Entry 4R09 (X-ray diffraction, 2.62 A resolution); this record covers chains A and B.

# Chain A (and B)
Name: Toll-like receptor 8
Source organism: Homo sapiens
Notes: fragment: Extracellular domain; chain B of this document is another copy of the same molecule, construct and numbering; everything in this record applies to it too
UniProt: Q9NR97 (TLR8_HUMAN); the author numbering skips numbers that UniProt does not, so the offset changes along the chain: 26-40 = UniProt 27-41; 42-827 = UniProt 42-827
Sequence (811 residues; row label = number of the first residue in the row; note: 1 number in that range is skipped by the numbering (no residue carries it; nothing is unmodelled there)):
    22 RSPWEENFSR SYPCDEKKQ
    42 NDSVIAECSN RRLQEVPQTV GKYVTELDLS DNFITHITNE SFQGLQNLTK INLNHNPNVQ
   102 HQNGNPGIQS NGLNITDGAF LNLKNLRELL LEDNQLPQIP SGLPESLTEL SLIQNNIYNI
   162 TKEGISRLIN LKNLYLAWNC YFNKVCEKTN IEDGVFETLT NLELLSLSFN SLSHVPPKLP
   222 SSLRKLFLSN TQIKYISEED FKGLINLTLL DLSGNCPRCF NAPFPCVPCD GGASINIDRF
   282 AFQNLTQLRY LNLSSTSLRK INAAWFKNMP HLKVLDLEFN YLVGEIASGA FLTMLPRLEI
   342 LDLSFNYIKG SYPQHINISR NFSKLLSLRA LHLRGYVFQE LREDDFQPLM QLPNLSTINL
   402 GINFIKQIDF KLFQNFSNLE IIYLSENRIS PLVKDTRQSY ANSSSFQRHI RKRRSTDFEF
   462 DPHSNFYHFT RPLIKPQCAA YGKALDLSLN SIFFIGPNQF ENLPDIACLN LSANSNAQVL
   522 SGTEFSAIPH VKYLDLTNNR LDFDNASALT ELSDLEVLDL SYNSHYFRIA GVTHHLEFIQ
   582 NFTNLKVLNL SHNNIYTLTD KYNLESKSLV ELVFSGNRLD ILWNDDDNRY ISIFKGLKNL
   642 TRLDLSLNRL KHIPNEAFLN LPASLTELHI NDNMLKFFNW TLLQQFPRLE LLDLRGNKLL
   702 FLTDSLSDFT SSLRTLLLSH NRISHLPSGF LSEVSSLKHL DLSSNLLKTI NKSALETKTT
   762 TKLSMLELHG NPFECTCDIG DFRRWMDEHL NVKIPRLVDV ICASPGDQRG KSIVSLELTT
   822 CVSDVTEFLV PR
Unresolved in the structure: 22-30, 42-44, 101-112, 434-457, 820-833 (chain B: 22-30, 42, 102-111, 433-457, 820-833)
Construct notes: expression tag (22-25, 828-833)
Curated features (UniProtKB/Swiss-Prot):
  - glycosylation (N-linked (GlcNAc...) asparagine): Asn28, Asn42, Asn80, Asn88, Asn115, Asn160, Asn247, Asn285, Asn293, Asn358, Asn362, Asn395, Asn416, Asn443, Asn511, Asn546, Asn582, Asn590, Asn640, Asn680 and 1 more in UniProt
Cystine bridges: Cys35-Cys49, Cys181-Cys187, Cys257-Cys270, Cys260-Cys267, Cys479-Cys509, Cys776-Cys803
Covalent attachments: glycan linked to Asn293; N-acetylglucosamine (NAG) linked to Asn511, Asn590, Asn640
Residues lining bound ligands:
  - 06S (O-[(2R,3S,4R,5R)-5-(2-amino-6-oxo-3,6-dihydro-9H-purin-9-yl)-2-({[(S)-({(2R,3S,4R,5R)-5-(2,4-dioxo-3,4-dihydropyrimidin-1(2H)-yl)-4-hydroxy-2-[(thiophosphonooxy)methyl]tetrahydrofuran-3-yl}oxy)(sulfanyl)phosphoryl]oxy}methyl)-4-hydroxytetrahydrofuran-3-yl] dihydrogen (S)-phosphorothioate): Tyr291, Lys314, Val315, Glu340, Ile341, Asp343, Ser345, His373, Arg375, Asn400, Asn466, His469, Phe470, Thr471, Arg472, Leu474
  - UPT (1-[(2R,3aR,4R,6R,6aR)-2-hydroxy-6-(hydroxymethyl)-2-sulfidotetrahydrofuro[3,4-d][1,3,2]dioxaphosphol-4-yl]pyrimidine-2,4(1H,3H)-dione), molecule 1: Pro264, Phe265, Phe320, Phe346, Arg375, Ile403, Phe467, Tyr468, His469, Phe470
  - UPT, molecule 2: Ile570, Ala571, Gly572
  - uridine (URI), molecule 1: Tyr348, Lys350, Gly351, Tyr353, Val378, Phe405, Arg429
  - uridine (URI), molecule 2: Val520, Asp543, Asp545, Gly572, Val573, Thr574

# Chain A / chain B interface
Contacting residue pairs - 85 pairs, chain A then chain B:
  Tyr182(A) with Asp627(B), hydrogen bond
  Phe183(A) with Asp627(B)
  Asn184(A) with Asp627(B), hydrogen bond (backbone-backbone); Asp628(B); Asn629(B), hydrogen bond (side chain-backbone)
  Lys185(A) with Asp627(B)
  Phe261(A) with Thr574(B); Thr600(B); Asp601(B)
  Asn262(A) with Ala571(B), hydrogen bond (side chain-backbone); Gly572(B), hydrogen bond (side chain-backbone); Val573(B), hydrogen bond (side chain-backbone); Thr574(B); Thr600(B), hydrogen bond
  Ala263(A) with Arg630(B), hydrogen bond (backbone-side chain)
  Pro264(A) with Thr598(B); Arg630(B)
  Phe265(A) with Arg630(B), hydrogen bond (backbone-side chain)
  Pro266(A) with Asp627(B); Asp628(B); Arg630(B)
  Phe346(A) with Gly572(B)
  Tyr348(A) with Gly572(B)
  Ile403(A) with Val573(B), hydrophobic
  Phe405(A) with Asp543(B); Tyr567(B), hydrophobic; Val573(B), hydrophobic
  Glu427(A) with His566(B), salt bridge; Tyr567(B); Ile570(B)
  Arg429(A) with Ala518(B), hydrogen bond (side chain-backbone); Val520(B); Asp543(B), salt bridge
  Ser431(A) with Phe494(B)
  Asp458(A) with Asn625(B); His653(B), salt bridge
  Glu460(A) with Ile622(B); Asn625(B)
  Leu490(A) with Arg541(B); His566(B)
  Asn491(A) with Arg541(B), hydrogen bond (backbone-side chain)
  Ser492(A) with Phe494(B)
  Phe494(A) with Ser431(B); Ser492(B); Phe494(B), hydrophobic
  Ala514(A) with Arg541(B), hydrogen bond (backbone-side chain)
  Ser516(A) with Ser516(B), hydrogen bond
  Ala518(A) with Arg429(B), hydrogen bond (backbone-side chain)
  Val520(A) with Arg429(B)
  Arg541(A) with Asn491(B), hydrogen bond (side chain-backbone); Ala514(B), hydrogen bond (side chain-backbone)
  Asp543(A) with Phe405(B); Arg429(B), salt bridge
  His566(A) with Glu427(B), salt bridge; Leu490(B)
  Tyr567(A) with Phe405(B), hydrophobic; Glu427(B)
  Ile570(A) with Glu427(B)
  Ala571(A) with Asn262(B), hydrogen bond (backbone-side chain)
  Gly572(A) with Asn262(B); Phe346(B); Tyr348(B)
  Val573(A) with Asn262(B), hydrogen bond (backbone-side chain); Ile403(B), hydrophobic; Phe405(B), hydrophobic
  Tyr597(A) with Glu460(B)
  Thr600(A) with Phe261(B); Asn262(B), hydrogen bond
  Asp601(A) with Phe261(B)
  Ile622(A) with Glu460(B)
  Asn625(A) with Asp458(B), hydrogen bond (side chain-backbone); Phe459(B); Glu460(B)
  Asp627(A) with Tyr182(B), hydrogen bond; Phe183(B); Asn184(B), hydrogen bond (backbone-backbone); Pro266(B)
  Asp628(A) with Asn184(B); Pro266(B)
  Asn629(A) with Asn184(B), hydrogen bond (backbone-side chain)
  Arg630(A) with Ala263(B), hydrogen bond (side chain-backbone); Pro264(B); Phe265(B), hydrogen bond (side chain-backbone); Pro266(B)
  Lys677(A) with Gln101(B), hydrogen bond
Interface residues without a listed pair, chain A (56 interface residues in all): Val100, Asn428, Phe459, Asn515, Gln519, Thr574, Thr598, Leu599, Asp626, Lys652, Lys749
Interface residues without a listed pair, chain B (56 interface residues in all): Val100, Lys185, Gln519, His575, Tyr597, Leu599, Asp626, Lys677, Arg810

# In short
Chain A and chain B each contribute 56 residues to their interface, with 26 hydrogen bonds and 5 salt bridges.
Polar contacts include Glu427(A)-His566(B), Arg429(A)-Asp543(B) and Asp458(A)-His653(B). Bound to chain A:
uridine, compound 06S and compound UPT. Covalently linked N-acetylglucosamine: at Asn511(A), Asn590(A) and
Asn640(A).
Chain A and chain B are both Toll-like receptor 8 (Homo sapiens); the structure, Crystal structure of human
TLR8 in complex with ORN06S, was determined by X-ray diffraction (same publication as 4R07, 4R08 and 4R0A).
